PDB entry 8FNF | electron microscopy, 3.50 A resolution | chains 6 and 10 of the 8 polymer chains in the assembly

[Chain 6]
Protein: RAP domain-containing protein
Source organism: Trypanosoma brucei
Reference sequence: Q57ZX7 (Q57ZX7_TRYB2); residue numbers follow UniProt; this construct covers 1-516
Amino-acid sequence (516 residues; numbered 1 to 516; the number before each row is that of its first residue):
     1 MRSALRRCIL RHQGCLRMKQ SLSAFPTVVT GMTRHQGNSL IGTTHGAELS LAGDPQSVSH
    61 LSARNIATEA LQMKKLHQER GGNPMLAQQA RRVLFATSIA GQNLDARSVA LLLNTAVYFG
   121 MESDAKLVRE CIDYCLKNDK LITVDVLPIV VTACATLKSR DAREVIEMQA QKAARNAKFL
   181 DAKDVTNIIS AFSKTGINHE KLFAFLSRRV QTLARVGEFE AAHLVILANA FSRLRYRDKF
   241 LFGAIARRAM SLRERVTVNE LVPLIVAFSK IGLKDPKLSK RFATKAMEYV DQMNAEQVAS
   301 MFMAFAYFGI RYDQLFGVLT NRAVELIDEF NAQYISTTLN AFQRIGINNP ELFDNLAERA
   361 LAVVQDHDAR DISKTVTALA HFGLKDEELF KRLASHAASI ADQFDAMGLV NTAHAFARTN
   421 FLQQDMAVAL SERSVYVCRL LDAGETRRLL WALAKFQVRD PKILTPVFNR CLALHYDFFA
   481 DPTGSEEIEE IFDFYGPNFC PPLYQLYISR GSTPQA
Unresolved in the structure: 1-57, 510-516

[Chain 10]
Protein: RAP domain-containing protein
Source organism: Trypanosoma brucei
Reference sequence: Q57VS6 (Q57VS6_TRYB2); residue numbers follow UniProt; this construct covers 1-543
Amino-acid sequence (543 residues; each row starts with the number of its first residue):
     1 MRRRVVLCCQ DVGSLLSSKH SVHSGIGYHE RVFSRNLLYR RYPVVTVLPK AGFTVLDTKR
    61 WIASSGPPVT GSPLSPVTNP SLNVGTGGGE AVAMEGPLPV SYSPGSGVNG SLPVTSTAIT
   121 AHCDVLSECV AKADELAVQL KAQNALSASA EILTQEGMEE FVEELKTSAT NEMTALVKQM
   181 QTTPLLQRAG MHELRRTLYY TTSLKERDWL EEKQYTAAMR MLTVEVLRRD GDGVLSADDV
   241 LYVTTHVVTA NFYNRHLWNR MEKSLLKFSN YENIDMSSVK AFSTRLFKTR RGCAKETLDI
   301 RRKVLLAMSR RVGVLANDFD LPSLLGVLQC YTVHDLTPFH LEPLAIRATN HVGDFTPHEC
   361 ATLAHVLRKW RTMRLEVCER LVERICTSDQ LTHHMANAAM IAIRTCFNQV SDGGRNAMNA
   421 EPTRQKLRAM GEQIGCRLDE VEYPALPVIL SILDVVVTLK IYVPKKCLQV IFSQANDMVA
   481 IVMEQKDDLV DPKTGKRVRP ITAEEGRQLQ ALLSHYGNDL APELSQRMKE AFREGVLPDE
   541 ASL
Unresolved in the structure: 1-96, 107-113, 142-153, 489-499, 543

[How chain 6 and chain 10 interact]
Residue-residue contacts (48):
  Lys158(6) with Arg255(10), hydrogen bond (backbone-side chain); Glu262(10)
  Ser159(6) with Tyr253(10)
  Arg160(6) with Tyr253(10), hydrogen bond (backbone-side chain); Glu296(10), salt bridge
  Arg163(6) with Asn259(10), hydrogen bond; Glu262(10), salt bridge; Glu296(10)
  Glu164(6) with Glu296(10)
  Glu167(6) with Lys295(10); Leu298(10); Asp299(10); Arg302(10), salt bridge
  Met168(6) with Lys295(10)
  Gln171(6) with Lys295(10)
  Gly196(6) with Asp299(10); Lys303(10), hydrogen bond (backbone-side chain)
  Ile197(6) with Asp299(10)
  Asn198(6) with Asp299(10); Arg302(10); Leu306(10); Leu336(10)
  His199(6) with Arg302(10); Asp335(10), salt bridge
  Glu200(6) with Asp335(10); Leu336(10)
  Lys201(6) with Asp335(10)
  Arg439(6) with Asp230(10); Lys263(10)
  Asp442(6) with Lys267(10); Ser269(10), hydrogen bond; Asn270(10)
  Glu445(6) with Lys267(10), salt bridge
  Pro461(6) with Leu98(10), hydrophobic
  Thr465(6) with Leu98(10); Pro99(10)
  Asn469(6) with Val100(10); Ser101(10), hydrogen bond (side chain-backbone); Asp232(10)
  Arg470(6) with Gly233(10); Leu235(10), hydrogen bond (side chain-backbone)
  Leu472(6) with Tyr102(10)
  Ala473(6) with Tyr102(10), hydrophobic; Val234(10); Ser236(10)
  Asp477(6) with Asn273(10)
  Phe499(6) with Leu98(10), hydrophobic
  Cys500(6) with Val100(10), hydrophobic
Also at the interface, not in a pair above, chain 6 (35 interface residues in all): Glu122, Ser123, Leu440, Ala443, Leu464, Leu474, His475, Tyr476, Asn498
Also at the interface, not in a pair above, chain 10 (35 interface residues in all): Pro97, Gly231, Ala237, Trp258, Arg260, Thr337

[Overview]
The chain 6/chain 10 interface involves 35 residues from each chain; the contacts include 7 hydrogen bonds and
5 salt bridges. Polar contacts include Arg160(6)-Glu296(10), Arg163(6)-Glu262(10) and Glu167(6)-Arg302(10).
Chain 6 is RAP domain-containing protein and chain 10 is RAP domain-containing protein, both from Trypanosoma
brucei; the structure, Cryo-EM structure of RNase-untreated RESC-C in trypanosomal RNA editing, was determined
by electron microscopy (same publication as 8FN4, 8FN6, 8FNC, 8FNI and 8FNK).
